6Z3A - chains F and D of the 4 polymer chains in the assembly; structure by electron microscopy, 3.80 A resolution.

# Chain F
Name: Serine/threonine-protein kinase MEC1
From: Saccharomyces cerevisiae S288C
Notes: EC 2.7.11.1
UniProtKB: P38111 (ATR_YEAST); numbering as in UniProt; present here: 1-1081, 1090-2368
Sequence (2368 residues; row label = number of the first residue in the row; note: 7 numbers in that range are skipped by the numbering (no residue carries them; nothing is unmodelled there); a row labelled like 1085A-1085G holds insertion residues (1085A, then the next letters in order)):
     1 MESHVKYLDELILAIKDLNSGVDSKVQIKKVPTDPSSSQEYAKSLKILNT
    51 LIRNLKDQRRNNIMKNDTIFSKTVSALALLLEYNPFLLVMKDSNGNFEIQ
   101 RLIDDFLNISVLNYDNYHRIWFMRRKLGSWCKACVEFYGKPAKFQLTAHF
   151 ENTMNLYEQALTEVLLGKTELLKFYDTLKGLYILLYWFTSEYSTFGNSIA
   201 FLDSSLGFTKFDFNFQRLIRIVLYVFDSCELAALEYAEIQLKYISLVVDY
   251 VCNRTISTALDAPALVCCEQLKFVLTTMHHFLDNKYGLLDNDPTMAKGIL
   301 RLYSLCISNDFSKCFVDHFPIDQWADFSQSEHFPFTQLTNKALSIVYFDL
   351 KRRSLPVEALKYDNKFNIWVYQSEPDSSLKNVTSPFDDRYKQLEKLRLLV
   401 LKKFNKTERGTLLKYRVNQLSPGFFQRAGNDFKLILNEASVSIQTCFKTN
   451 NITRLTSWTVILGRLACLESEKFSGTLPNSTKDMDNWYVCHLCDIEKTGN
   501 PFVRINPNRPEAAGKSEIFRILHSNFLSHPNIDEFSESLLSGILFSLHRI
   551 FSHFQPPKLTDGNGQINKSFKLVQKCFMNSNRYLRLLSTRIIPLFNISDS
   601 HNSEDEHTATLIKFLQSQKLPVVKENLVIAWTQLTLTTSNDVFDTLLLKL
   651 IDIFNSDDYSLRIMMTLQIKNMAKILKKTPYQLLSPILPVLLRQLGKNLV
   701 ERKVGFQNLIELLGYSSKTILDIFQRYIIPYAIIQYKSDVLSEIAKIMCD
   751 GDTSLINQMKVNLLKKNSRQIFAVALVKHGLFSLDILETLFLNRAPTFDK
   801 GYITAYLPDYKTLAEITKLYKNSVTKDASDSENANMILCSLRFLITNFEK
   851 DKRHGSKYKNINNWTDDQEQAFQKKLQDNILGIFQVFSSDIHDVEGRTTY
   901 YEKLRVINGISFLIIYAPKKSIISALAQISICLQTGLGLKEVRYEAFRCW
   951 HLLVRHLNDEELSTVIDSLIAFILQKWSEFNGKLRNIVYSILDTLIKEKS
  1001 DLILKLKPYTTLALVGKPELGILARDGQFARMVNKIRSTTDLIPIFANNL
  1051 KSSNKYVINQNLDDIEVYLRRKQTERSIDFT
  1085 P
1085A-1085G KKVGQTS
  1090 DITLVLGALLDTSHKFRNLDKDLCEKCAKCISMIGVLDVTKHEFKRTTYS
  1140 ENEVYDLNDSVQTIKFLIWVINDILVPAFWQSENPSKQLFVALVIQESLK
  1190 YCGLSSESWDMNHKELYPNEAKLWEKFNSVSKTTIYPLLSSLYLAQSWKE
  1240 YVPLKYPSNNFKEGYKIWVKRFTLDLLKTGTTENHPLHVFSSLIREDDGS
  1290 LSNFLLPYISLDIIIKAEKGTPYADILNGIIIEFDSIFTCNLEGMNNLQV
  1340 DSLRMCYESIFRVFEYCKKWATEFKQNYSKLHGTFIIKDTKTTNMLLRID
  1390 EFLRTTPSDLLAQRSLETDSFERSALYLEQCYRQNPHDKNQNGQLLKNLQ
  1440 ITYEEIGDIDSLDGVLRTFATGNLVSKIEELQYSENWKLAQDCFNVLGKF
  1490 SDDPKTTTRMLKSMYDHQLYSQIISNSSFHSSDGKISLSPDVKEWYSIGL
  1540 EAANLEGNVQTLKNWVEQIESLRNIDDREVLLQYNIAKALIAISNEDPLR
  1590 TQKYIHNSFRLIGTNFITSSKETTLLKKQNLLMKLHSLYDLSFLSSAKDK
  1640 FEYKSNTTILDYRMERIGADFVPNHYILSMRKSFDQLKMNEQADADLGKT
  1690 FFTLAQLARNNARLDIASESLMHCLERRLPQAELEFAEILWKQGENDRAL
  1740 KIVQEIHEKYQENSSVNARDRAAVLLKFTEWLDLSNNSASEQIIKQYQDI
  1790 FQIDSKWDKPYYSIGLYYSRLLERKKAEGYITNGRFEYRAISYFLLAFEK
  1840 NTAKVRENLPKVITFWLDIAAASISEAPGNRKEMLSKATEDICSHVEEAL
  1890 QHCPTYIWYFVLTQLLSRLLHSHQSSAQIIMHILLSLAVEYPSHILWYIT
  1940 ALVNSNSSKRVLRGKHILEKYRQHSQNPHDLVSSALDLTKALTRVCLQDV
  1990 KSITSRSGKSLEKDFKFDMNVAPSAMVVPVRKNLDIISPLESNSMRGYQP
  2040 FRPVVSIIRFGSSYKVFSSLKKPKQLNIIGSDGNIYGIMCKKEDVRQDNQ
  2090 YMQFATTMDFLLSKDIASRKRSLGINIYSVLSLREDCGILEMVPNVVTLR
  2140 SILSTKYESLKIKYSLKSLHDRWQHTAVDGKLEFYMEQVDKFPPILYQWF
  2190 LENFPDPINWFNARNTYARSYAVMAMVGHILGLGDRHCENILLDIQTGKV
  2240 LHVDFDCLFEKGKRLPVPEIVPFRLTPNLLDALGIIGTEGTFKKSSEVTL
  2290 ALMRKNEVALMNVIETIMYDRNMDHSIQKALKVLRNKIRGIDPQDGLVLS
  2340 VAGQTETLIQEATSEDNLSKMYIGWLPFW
Not modelled in the structure: 1, 33-43, 475-479, 852-855, 1085A-1085G, 1136-1139, 1284-1287, 1867-1869, 1991-2003, 2031-2035
Ion coordination: Zn2+: Cys-490, Cys-493, His-553
Small-molecule neighbours: AMP-PNP (ANP; phosphoaminophosphonic acid-adenylate ester): Ser-2058, Pro-2062, Tyr-2117, Leu-2129, Glu-2130, Met-2131, Val-2132, Val-2135, Val-2136, Thr-2137, Glu-2228, Leu-2231, Val-2242
Curated features (UniProtKB/Swiss-Prot):
  - region: Val-2055 to Lys-2061 (G-loop), Gly-2221 to Asn-2229 (Catalytic loop), His-2241 to Thr-2265 (Activation loop)
  - mutagenesis: Val-225 (V225G: In MEC1-101; impairs both the G1/S and intra-S damage checkpoints but not the G2/M damage checkpoint; when associated with P-552 and S-781), Ser-552 (S552P: In MEC1-101; impairs both the G1/S and intra-S damage checkpoints but not the G2/M damage checkpoint; when associated with S-225 and S-781), Leu-781 (L781S: In MEC1-101; impairs both the G1/S and intra-S damage checkpoints but not the G2/M damage checkpoint; when associated with S-225 and P-552), Phe-1179 (F1179S: In MEC1-100; impairs both the G1/S and intra-S damage checkpoints but not the G2/M damage checkpoint; when associated with S-1700), Asn-1700 (N1700S: In MEC1-100; impairs both the G1/S and intra-S damage checkpoints but not the G2/M damage checkpoint; when associated with S-1179), Asp-2224 (D2224A: Impairs kinase activity; when associated with K-2229), Asn-2229 (N2229K: Impairs kinase activity; when associated with A-2224), Asp-2243 (D2243E: Impairs kinase activity), Met-2360 to Ile-2362 (In MEC1-85; disrupts interaction with RFA1 and severely impairs kinase activity), Phe-2367 to Trp-2368 (In MEC1-87; decreases the level of MEC1 and impairs viability)
What the authors report for this chain:
  - mutagenesis - F2244A (10-fold): increased catalytic activity
  - mutagenesis - F2244L (less than 1.5 fold), F2248A, D2313A (36 +/- 10 nM): decreased catalytic activity on Dpb11
  - mutagenesis - F2093A, F2244L: decreased growth
  - mutagenesis - F2244L: increased growth in response to 100 mM hydroxyurea
  - mutagenesis - F2244L (14 fold): increased catalytic activity on ATP
  - mutagenesis - F2244L (5 fold): increased binding to ATP
  - mutagenesis - D2243N, F2244D, F2244K: abolished catalytic activity
  - mutagenesis - D2243N, F2244D, F2244K: abolished growth
  - mutagenesis - M2091A, F2244W, F2244Y: unchanged catalytic activity
  - mutagenesis - F2244W (4.3 +/-1.5 nM), F2244Y (3.2 +/- 1.1 nM), M2312A (5.8 +/- 1.5 nM Dpb11), H2314A: increased binding to Dpb11
  - mutagenesis - F2093A, H2241A, V2242A, D2245G, R2310A: decreased catalytic activity
  - mutagenesis - F2244L: increased growth in response to activator-defective yeast
  - mutagenesis - F2244L: increased signaling
  - mutagenesis - F2093A, D2245G (95 +/- 25 nM Dpb11): decreased signaling in response to Dpb11
  - mutagenesis - F2244L/D2245G: unchanged growth
  - mutagenesis - H2241A, V2242A, F2248A: decreased growth in response to hydroxyurea
  - mutagenesis - D2245G (95 +/- 25 nM): decreased binding to Dpb11
  - mutagenesis - D2245G: decreased growth in response to tel1Delta ddc1Delta
  - mutagenesis - M2312A (5.8 +/- 1.5 nM), H2314A (5.16 +/- 1.34 nM): increased catalytic activity on Dpb11
  - mutagenesis - M2312A, H2314A: increased growth in response to hydroxyurea

# Chain D
Name: DNA damage checkpoint protein LCD1
From: Saccharomyces cerevisiae S288C
UniProtKB: Q04377 (LCD1_YEAST); residues 1-747 here = UniProt positions 1-747
Sequence (747 residues; each row starts with the number of its first residue):
     1 MRRETVGEFSSDDDDDILLELGTRPPRFTQIPPSSAALQTQIPTTLEVTT
    51 TTLNNKQSKNDNQLVNQLNKAQGEASMLRDKINFLNIEREKEKNIQAVKV
   101 NELQVKHLQELAKLKQELQKLEDEKKFLQMEARGKSKREVITNVKPPSTT
   151 LSTNTNTITPDSSSVAIEAKPQSPQSKKRKISDNLLKKNMVPLNPNRIIP
   201 DETSLFLESILLHQIIGADLSTIEILNRLKLDYITEFKFKNFVIAKGAPI
   251 GKSIVSLLLRCKKTLTLDRFIDTLLEDIAVLIKEISVHPNESKLAVPFLV
   301 ALMYQIVQFRPSATHNLALKDCFLFICDLIRIYHHVLKVPIHESNMNLHV
   351 EPQIFQYELIDYLIISYSFDLLEGILRVLQSHPKQTYMEFFDENILKSFE
   401 FVYKLALTISYKPMVNVIFSAVEVVNIITSIILNMDNSSDLKSLISGSWW
   451 RDCITRLYALLEKEIKSGDVYNENVDTTTLHMSKYHDFFGLIRNIGDNEL
   501 GGLISKLIYTDRLQSVPRVISKEDIGMDSDKFTAPIIGYKMEKWLLKLKD
   551 EVLNIFENLLMIYGDDATIVNGEMLIHSSKFLSREQALMIERYVGQDSPN
   601 LDLRCHLIEHTLTIIYRLWKDHFKQLREEQIKQVESQLIMSLWRFLVCQT
   651 ETVTANEREMRDHRHLVDSLHDLTIKDQASYYEDAFEDLPEYIEEELKMQ
   701 LNKRTGRIMQVKYDEKFQEMARTILESKSFDLTTLEEADSLYISMGL
Not modelled in the structure: 1-188, 527-531
Curated features (UniProtKB/Swiss-Prot):
  - modified residue (Phosphoserine): Ser-10, Ser-11, Ser-76
  - mutagenesis: Lys-177 (K177A: Impairs dsDNA and ssDNA binding of the MEC1-LCD1 complex), Arg-179 (R179A: Impairs dsDNA and ssDNA binding of the MEC1-LCD1 complex)

# Chain F / chain D interface
Residue-residue contacts (260):
  Val-26(F) with Glu-715(D); Lys-716(D); Glu-719(D)
  Ile-28(F) with Tyr-616(D); Glu-719(D)
  Asp-67(F) with Tyr-692(D)
  Thr-68(F) with Pro-690(D); Glu-691(D); Tyr-692(D)
  Ser-71(F) with Tyr-692(D)
  Glu-82(F) with Lys-716(D)
  Tyr-117(F) with Asp-684(D); Ala-685(D)
  His-118(F) with Ala-685(D), hydrogen bond (side chain-backbone); Glu-687(D), hydrogen bond (side chain-backbone); Asp-688(D); Pro-690(D); Tyr-692(D); Ile-693(D)
  Arg-119(F) with Tyr-692(D)
  Trp-121(F) with Phe-686(D), hydrophobic; Ile-693(D), hydrophobic; Glu-696(D)
  Phe-122(F) with Ile-693(D), hydrophobic
  Arg-125(F) with Glu-696(D), salt bridge; Gln-700(D), hydrogen bond
  Glu-136(F) with Thr-613(D); Phe-717(D)
  Phe-137(F) with Lys-620(D), hydrogen bond (backbone-side chain); Lys-716(D); Met-720(D), hydrophobic
  Tyr-138(F) with Arg-617(D); Asp-621(D)
  Lys-140(F) with Met-561(D), hydrogen bond (side chain-backbone)
  Lys-143(F) with Met-561(D)
  Phe-144(F) with Leu-433(D), hydrophobic
  Leu-165(F) with Leu-193(D)
  Gly-167(F) with Met-190(D); Leu-193(D)
  Lys-168(F) with Met-190(D)
  Thr-169(F) with Met-190(D); Val-191(D)
  Glu-170(F) with Asn-189(D)
  Leu-171(F) with Asn-189(D)
  Tyr-192(F) with Asp-550(D)
  Asn-197(F) with Asn-554(D), hydrogen bond; His-610(D)
  Ala-200(F) with Asn-434(D)
  Asp-203(F) with Ser-430(D), hydrogen bond; Asn-554(D)
  Ser-204(F) with Arg-377(D), hydrogen bond; Glu-423(D), hydrogen bond
  Ser-205(F) with Glu-551(D), hydrogen bond (backbone-side chain)
  Leu-206(F) with Arg-493(D); Trp-544(D), hydrophobic; Lys-547(D)
  Phe-208(F) with Glu-373(D); Arg-377(D), hydrogen bond (backbone-side chain); Glu-423(D); Ile-492(D), hydrophobic
  Thr-209(F) with Arg-377(D), hydrogen bond (backbone-side chain)
  Lys-210(F) with Arg-377(D); Gln-380(D)
  Phe-213(F) with Arg-377(D); Val-378(D), hydrophobic
  Arg-220(F) with Arg-310(D)
  Tyr-224(F) with Arg-197(D); Ile-199(D), hydrophobic
  Asp-227(F) with Asn-194(D), hydrogen bond (backbone-side chain); Arg-197(D)
  Ser-228(F) with Leu-193(D); Asn-194(D), hydrogen bond (backbone-backbone); Arg-197(D)
  Cys-229(F) with Pro-192(D)
  Glu-230(F) with Pro-192(D), hydrogen bond (backbone-backbone); Leu-193(D)
  Leu-231(F) with Val-191(D), hydrophobic
  Ser-245(F) with Asp-684(D), hydrogen bond
  Asp-249(F) with Asp-684(D)
  Ile-256(F) with Lys-543(D)
  Ser-257(F) with Thr-674(D)
  Thr-258(F) with Thr-674(D)
  Ala-259(F) with Leu-670(D), hydrophobic; Leu-673(D); Asp-677(D)
  Leu-260(F) with Asp-677(D)
  Leu-265(F) with Asn-494(D)
  Val-266(F) with Ile-492(D); Arg-493(D); Asn-494(D); Trp-544(D), hydrophobic
  Cys-267(F) with Ile-492(D)
  Cys-268(F) with Ile-216(D), hydrophobic
  Glu-269(F) with Gln-308(D)
  Lys-297(F) with Asp-684(D)
  Arg-301(F) with Tyr-681(D), hydrogen bond (side chain-backbone); Tyr-682(D); Glu-683(D), hydrogen bond (side chain-backbone); Asp-684(D), salt bridge
  Ser-304(F) with Tyr-682(D), hydrogen bond
  Leu-305(F) with Tyr-682(D)
  Asp-310(F) with Ile-216(D); Phe-489(D)
  Phe-311(F) with Asn-494(D)
  Lys-313(F) with Gln-214(D), hydrogen bond
  His-318(F) with Leu-212(D)
  Gln-392(F) with Ala-679(D), hydrogen bond (side chain-backbone); Ser-680(D); Tyr-681(D); Glu-683(D), hydrogen bond (side chain-backbone); Phe-686(D), hydrogen bond (side chain-backbone); Glu-687(D)
  Lys-395(F) with Ser-680(D); Tyr-681(D)
  Leu-396(F) with Tyr-681(D), hydrophobic
  Leu-399(F) with Tyr-681(D)
  Leu-412(F) with Leu-673(D), hydrophobic
  Tyr-415(F) with Leu-673(D), hydrophobic; Lys-676(D)
  Ile-452(F) with Arg-658(D); Asp-662(D)
  Thr-453(F) with Arg-658(D); Asp-662(D)
  Thr-456(F) with Asp-662(D), hydrogen bond
  Val-460(F) with Leu-666(D), hydrophobic
  Arg-464(F) with Asp-597(D), salt bridge; Leu-666(D), hydrogen bond (side chain-backbone)
  Val-489(F) with Tyr-539(D)
  Cys-493(F) with Gln-596(D)
  Asp-494(F) with Tyr-539(D), hydrogen bond (backbone-side chain); Gln-596(D), hydrogen bond (backbone-side chain); Asp-597(D); Ser-598(D), hydrogen bond (backbone-side chain)
  Ile-495(F) with Pro-535(D), hydrophobic; Tyr-539(D); Gln-596(D)
  Glu-496(F) with Ile-465(D); Lys-466(D); Ser-467(D), hydrogen bond (backbone-backbone); Gly-468(D), hydrogen bond (backbone-backbone); Tyr-593(D), hydrogen bond; Gln-596(D), hydrogen bond
  Lys-497(F) with Lys-466(D); Gly-468(D); Asp-469(D)
  Thr-498(F) with Glu-464(D), hydrogen bond; Lys-466(D); Asp-469(D), hydrogen bond (backbone-side chain)
  Pro-501(F) with Arg-592(D)
  Ser-536(F) with Glu-659(D), hydrogen bond
  Glu-537(F) with Thr-652(D); Val-653(D); Glu-659(D); His-663(D)
  Ser-538(F) with Glu-659(D); Asp-662(D), hydrogen bond; His-663(D)
  Ser-541(F) with His-663(D), hydrogen bond; Leu-666(D)
  Gly-542(F) with Leu-666(D)
  Phe-545(F) with Val-594(D); Gly-595(D); Leu-666(D), hydrophobic; Val-667(D), hydrophobic
  Arg-549(F) with Gly-595(D), hydrogen bond (side chain-backbone); Asp-597(D), salt bridge
  Ser-580(F) with Thr-652(D)
  Asn-581(F) with Thr-652(D); Val-653(D)
  Arg-582(F) with Val-647(D); Gln-710(D), hydrogen bond (side chain-backbone); Val-711(D)
  Tyr-583(F) with Val-594(D); Val-653(D), hydrophobic; Met-709(D)
  Leu-586(F) with Ile-590(D), hydrophobic
  Arg-590(F) with Ile-590(D); Glu-591(D), hydrogen bond (side chain-backbone); Arg-592(D), hydrogen bond (side chain-backbone); Tyr-593(D); Val-594(D), hydrogen bond (side chain-backbone)
  Pro-621(F) with Ile-743(D); Ser-744(D)
  Val-622(F) with Ser-744(D); Met-745(D), hydrophobic
  Lys-624(F) with Ile-743(D)
  Glu-625(F) with Trp-643(D); Arg-644(D), salt bridge; Val-647(D)
  Ile-629(F) with Glu-591(D); Arg-644(D)
  Tyr-659(F) with Ile-639(D); Leu-732(D); Thr-733(D); Glu-737(D); Ser-740(D); Leu-741(D), hydrophobic
  Ser-660(F) with Ser-740(D), hydrogen bond (backbone-side chain); Leu-741(D)
  Ile-663(F) with Ser-636(D), hydrogen bond (backbone-side chain); Met-640(D), hydrophobic; Leu-741(D), hydrophobic
  Met-664(F) with Met-640(D), hydrophobic; Trp-643(D), hydrophobic
  Thr-666(F) with Ser-636(D), hydrogen bond
  Leu-667(F) with Ser-583(D); Ser-636(D), hydrogen bond (backbone-side chain); Gln-637(D); Met-640(D), hydrophobic; Arg-644(D)
  Gln-668(F) with Glu-591(D), hydrogen bond; Arg-644(D)
  Lys-670(F) with Gln-633(D); Gln-637(D)
  Asn-671(F) with Arg-584(D); Ala-587(D)
  Lys-674(F) with Glu-464(D), salt bridge; Arg-584(D); Leu-588(D)
  Ile-675(F) with Leu-588(D), hydrophobic
  Glu-711(F) with Lys-632(D)
  Arg-1106(F) with Met-346(D)
  Asn-1107(F) with Asn-345(D), hydrogen bond (backbone-side chain); Met-346(D)
  Leu-1108(F) with Asn-345(D); Met-346(D)
  Lys-1110(F) with Asn-345(D); Leu-348(D)
  Leu-1527(F) with Asn-290(D)
  Glu-1556(F) with Val-519(D)
  Glu-1559(F) with Ile-354(D); Gln-356(D), hydrogen bond; Val-519(D)
  Ser-1560(F) with Gln-356(D); Tyr-357(D), hydrogen bond (backbone-side chain); Pro-517(D)
  Leu-1561(F) with Tyr-357(D)
  Arg-1562(F) with Tyr-357(D)
  Ile-1564(F) with Pro-352(D)
  Leu-1570(F) with Val-350(D); Glu-351(D); Pro-352(D)
  Tyr-1573(F) with Pro-352(D), hydrogen bond (side chain-backbone)
  Asn-1574(F) with Glu-351(D)
  Lys-1577(F) with Pro-352(D); Ser-521(D), hydrogen bond
  Arg-1589(F) with Glu-523(D), salt bridge; Asp-524(D)
  Lys-1592(F) with Glu-523(D), salt bridge
  Tyr-1593(F) with Gln-353(D); Ser-521(D); Glu-523(D), hydrogen bond
  Asn-1596(F) with Val-350(D)
  Arg-1599(F) with Leu-348(D); His-349(D); Val-350(D)
  Leu-1600(F) with Val-350(D), hydrophobic
  Thr-1603(F) with Met-346(D); Leu-348(D)
  Asn-1604(F) with Leu-348(D)
Interface residues without a listed pair, chain F (149 interface residues in all): Pro-85, Asn-116, Gly-139, Leu-166, Phe-174, Tyr-186, Cys-252, Pro-263, Lys-391, Arg-416, Tyr-488, Arg-662, Lys-677, Asp-1109, Ser-1526
Interface residues without a listed pair, chain D (152 interface residues in all): Asp-219, Tyr-233, Phe-309, Pro-311, His-335, Ser-381, Phe-419, Val-475, Thr-479, Val-516, Arg-518, Ile-520, Ala-534, Glu-557, Ile-562, His-606, Glu-635, Cys-648, His-665, Ser-669, Gln-678, Leu-689

# In short
Chain F and chain D form an interface of 149 and 152 residues respectively; the contacts include 53 hydrogen
bonds and 8 salt bridges. Among the polar pairs are Arg-125(F)/Glu-696(D), Arg-301(F)/Asp-684(D) and
Arg-464(F)/Asp-597(D). From the paper: F2093A, H2241A and V2242A of chain F, among others, reduce catalytic
activity; F2244W, F2244Y and M2312A of chain F, among others, increase binding to Dpb11; 18 substitutions were
tested in all.
Here chain F is Serine/threonine-protein kinase MEC1 and chain D is DNA damage checkpoint protein LCD1, both
from Saccharomyces cerevisiae S288C. Entry 6Z3A (Mec1-Ddc2 (wild-type) in complex with AMP-PNP) was determined
by electron microscopy (same publication as 6Z2W and 6Z2X).
